Entry 8B0I (electron microscopy, 4.28 A resolution (low resolution: residue-level contacts below are approximate; hydrogen-bond / salt-bridge calls are withheld)); this record covers chains B and D of the 5 polymer chains in the assembly.

# Chain B (and D)
Molecule: RNase adapter protein RapZ
Organism: Escherichia coli K-12
Notes: chain D of this document is another copy of the same molecule, construct and numbering; everything in this record applies to it too
UniProt: P0A894 (RAPZ_ECOLI); numbering as in UniProt (aligned over 1-284)
Amino-acid sequence (284 residues; numbered 1 to 284; the number before each row is that of its first residue):
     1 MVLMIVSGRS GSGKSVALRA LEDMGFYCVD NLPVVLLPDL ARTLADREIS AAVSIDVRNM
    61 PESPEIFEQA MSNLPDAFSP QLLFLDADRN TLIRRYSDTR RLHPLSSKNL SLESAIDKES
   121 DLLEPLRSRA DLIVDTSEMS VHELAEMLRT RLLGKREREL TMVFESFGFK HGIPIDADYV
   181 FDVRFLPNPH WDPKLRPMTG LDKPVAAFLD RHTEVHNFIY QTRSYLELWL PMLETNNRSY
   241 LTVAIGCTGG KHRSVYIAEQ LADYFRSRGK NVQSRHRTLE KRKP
Not modelled in the structure: 62, 283-284 (chain D: 283-284)
Curated features (UniProtKB/Swiss-Prot):
  - region: Arg266 to Pro284 (RNA-binding)
  - binding site (ATP): Gly8 to Ser15
  - binding site (GTP): Asp56 to Asn59
  - modified residue: Lys251 (N6-acetyllysine)
  - mutagenesis: Lys270 (K270A: Lack of activity. Does not bind GlmY and GlmZ; when associated with A-281; A-282 and A-283), Lys281 (K281A: Lack of activity. Does not bind GlmY and GlmZ; when associated with A-270; A-282 and A-283), Arg282 (R282A: Lack of activity. Does not bind GlmY and GlmZ; when associated with A-270; A-281 and A-283), Lys283 (K283A: Lack of activity. Does not bind GlmY and GlmZ; when associated with A-270; A-281 and A-282)
Reported in the primary citation:
  - binding site for GlmZ small regulatory RNA: Lys170, Arg184, His190 to Pro197, Lys203, Arg238, Thr248, Gly249
  - mutagenesis - K170A: decreased binding to GlmZ small regulatory RNA

# Interface between chain B and chain D
Residue-residue contacts (4):
  Asp88(B) - Asn90(D)
  Asn90(B) - Asp88(D)
  Lys108(B) - Tyr220(D)
  Asn109(B) - Gln221(D)

# Summary
Chain B and chain D each contribute 4 residues to their interface. UniProt lists 8 ATP-binding residues, 4
GTP-binding residues and 4 mutagenesis sites on chain B. From the paper: a binding site for GlmZ small
regulatory RNA at Lys170(B), Arg184(B) and His190(B) among others; K170A of chain B reduces binding to GlmZ
small regulatory RNA.
Both chains are RNase adapter protein RapZ (Escherichia coli K-12). Entry 8B0I (CryoEM structure of bacterial
RapZ.GlmZ complex central to the control of cell envelope biogenesis) was determined by electron microscopy
together with 8B0J from the same study.
